Entry 1AZ4 (X-ray diffraction, 2.40 A resolution); this record covers chains A and B.

Chain A (and B):
Name: Ecorv endonuclease
Organism: Escherichia coli
Notes: EC 3.1.21.4; chain B of this document is another copy of the same molecule, construct and numbering; everything in this record applies to it too
UniProt: P04390 (T2E5_ECOLI); residue numbers follow UniProt; this construct covers 2-245
Chain sequence (244 residues; numbered 2 to 245; the number before each row is that of its first residue):
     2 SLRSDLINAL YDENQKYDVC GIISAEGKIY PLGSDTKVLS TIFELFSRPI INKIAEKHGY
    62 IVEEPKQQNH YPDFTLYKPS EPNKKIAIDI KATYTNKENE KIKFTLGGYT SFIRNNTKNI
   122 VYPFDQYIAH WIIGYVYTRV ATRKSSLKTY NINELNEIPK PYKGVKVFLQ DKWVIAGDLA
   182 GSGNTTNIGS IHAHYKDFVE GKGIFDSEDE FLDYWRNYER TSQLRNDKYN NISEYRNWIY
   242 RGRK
Not modelled in the structure: 12-17, 34-40, 97-98, 103, 142-148, 183-187, 197, 218-245 (chain B: 14-18, 142-148, 183-187, 221-228, 242-245)
Construct notes: engineered mutation Ala-93 (Thr in P04390)
Curated features (UniProtKB/Swiss-Prot):
  - active site: Asp-74, Asp-90, Lys-92
  - binding site (Mg(2+)): Glu-45, Asp-74, Asp-90
  - mutagenesis: Asn-70 (N70Q: Decrease in activity), Pro-73 (P73A/G: Loss of activity), Asp-74 (D74A: Loss of activity; D74E: Decrease in activity), Asp-90 (D90A/N/E/T: Loss of activity), Lys-92 (K92E: Loss of activity), Ser-183 to Asn-188 (Weak, non-specific phosphodiesterase activity), Ser-183 (S183A/T: Decrease in activity; S183I: Loss of activity), Asn-185 (N185D/A/Q: Loss of activity), Thr-186 (T186S/N: Loss of activity), Thr-187 (T187S/N: No loss of activity), Asn-188 (N188A/Q/T: Decrease in activity; N188D: Loss of activity), Gly-190 (G190A: No loss of activity), 1 further mutagenesis entry in UniProt

Interface between chain A and chain B:
Pairs across the interface (37):
  Asp-19(A) with Ser-25(B), hydrogen bond (backbone-side chain); Ala-26(B), hydrogen bond (side chain-backbone)
  Val-20(A) with Ile-23(B), hydrophobic; Ile-24(B)
  Cys-21(A) with Ile-24(B), hydrogen bond (backbone-backbone); Ala-26(B)
  Gly-22(A) with Ile-23(B); Ile-24(B), hydrogen bond (backbone-backbone)
  Ile-23(A) with Val-20(B), hydrophobic; Gly-22(B); Ile-43(B), hydrophobic
  Ile-24(A) with Asp-19(B); Val-20(B); Cys-21(B), hydrogen bond (backbone-backbone); Gly-22(B), hydrogen bond (backbone-backbone); Ile-30(B), hydrophobic
  Ser-25(A) with Asp-19(B); Cys-21(B)
  Ala-26(A) with Asp-19(B); Cys-21(B), hydrophobic; Leu-156(B)
  Gly-28(A) with Leu-156(B)
  Ile-30(A) with Ile-24(B), hydrophobic
  Tyr-31(A) with Phe-47(B), hydrophobic
  Pro-32(A) with Leu-46(B)
  Thr-42(A) with Val-39(B)
  Leu-46(A) with Ile-23(B), hydrophobic; Leu-33(B), hydrophobic
  Phe-47(A) with Tyr-31(B), hydrophobic
  Arg-49(A) with Asp-36(B), salt bridge; Thr-37(B)
  Glu-65(A) with Thr-37(B)
  Ile-153(A) with Ile-153(B), hydrophobic
  Leu-156(A) with Ile-24(B), hydrophobic; Ser-25(B); Ala-26(B); Gly-28(B)
Also at the interface, not in a pair above, chain A (20 interface residues in all): Leu-33
Also at the interface, not in a pair above, chain B (22 interface residues in all): Glu-27, Thr-42

Overview:
20 residues of chain A and 22 residues of chain B are in contact, with 6 hydrogen bonds and 1 salt bridge.
Polar contacts include Arg-49(A)/Asp-36(B), Asp-19(A)/Ser-25(B) and Asp-19(A)/Ala-26(B).
Chain A and chain B are both Ecorv endonuclease (Escherichia coli); the structure, Ecorv endonuclease,
unliganded, form B, T93A mutant, was determined by X-ray diffraction together with 1AZ0 and 1AZ3 from the same
study.
